Entry 3OE7 (X-ray diffraction, 3.19 A resolution); this record covers chains G and I of the 9 polymer chains in the assembly.

[Chain G]
Molecule: ATP synthase subunit gamma
From: Saccharomyces cerevisiae
Notes: EC 3.6.3.14
Reference sequence: P38077 (ATPG_YEAST); residues 1-278 here correspond to UniProt positions 34-311 (UniProt number = residue number + 33)
Sequence (278 residues; row label = number of the first residue in the row):
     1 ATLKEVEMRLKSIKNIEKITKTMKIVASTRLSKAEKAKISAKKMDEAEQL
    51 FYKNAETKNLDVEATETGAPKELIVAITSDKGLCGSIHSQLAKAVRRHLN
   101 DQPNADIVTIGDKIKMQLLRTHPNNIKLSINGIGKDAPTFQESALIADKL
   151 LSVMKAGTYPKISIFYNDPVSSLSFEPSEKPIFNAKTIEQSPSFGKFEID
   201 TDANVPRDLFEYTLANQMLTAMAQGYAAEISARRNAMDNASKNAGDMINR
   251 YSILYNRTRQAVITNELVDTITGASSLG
Not modelled in the structure: 60-70, 277-278
Construct notes: engineered mutation Thr270 (Ile303 in P38077)

[Chain I]
Molecule: ATP synthase subunit epsilon
From: Saccharomyces cerevisiae
Notes: EC 3.6.3.14
Reference sequence: P21306 (ATP5E_YEAST); residues 1-61 here correspond to UniProt positions 2-62 (UniProt number = residue number + 1)
Sequence (61 residues; row label = number of the first residue in the row):
     1 SAWRKAGISYAAYLNVAAQAIRSSLKTELQTASVLNRSQTDAFYTQYKNG
    51 TAASEPTPITK
Not modelled in the structure: 1-7, 24-26, 50-52
Curated features (UniProtKB/Swiss-Prot):
  - modified residue: Thr51 (Phosphothreonine)

[Interface between chain G and chain I]
Pairs across the interface (46; chain G residue first):
  Lys33(G) - Ser33(I)
  Lys115(G) - Tyr47(I)  hydrogen bond
  Leu119(G) - Tyr47(I)  hydrophobic
  Leu119(G) - Ala53(I)
  Pro123(G) - Ala53(I)
  Asn124(G) - Asn49(I)
  Ile126(G) - Tyr47(I)
  Lys127(G) - Gln46(I)
  Lys127(G) - Tyr47(I)  hydrogen bond (backbone-backbone)
  Leu128(G) - Thr45(I)
  Leu128(G) - Gln46(I)
  Ser129(G) - Phe43(I)
  Ser129(G) - Tyr44(I)
  Ser129(G) - Thr45(I)  hydrogen bond (backbone-backbone)
  Ile130(G) - Phe43(I)
  Ile130(G) - Tyr44(I)  hydrophobic
  Asn131(G) - Ala42(I)
  Asn131(G) - Phe43(I)  hydrogen bond (backbone-backbone)
  Gly132(G) - Asp41(I)
  Gly132(G) - Ala42(I)
  Ile133(G) - Ala42(I)  hydrophobic
  Lys135(G) - Asp41(I)  salt bridge
  Asp136(G) - Asn36(I)
  Thr139(G) - Asn36(I)
  Thr139(G) - Arg37(I)
  Phe140(G) - Ala11(I)
  Gln141(G) - Asn15(I)  hydrogen bond
  Gln141(G) - Arg37(I)
  Gln141(G) - Ser38(I)
  Gln141(G) - Gln39(I)
  Gln141(G) - Thr40(I)
  Glu142(G) - Thr40(I)
  Glu142(G) - Asp41(I)
  Ala144(G) - Ala11(I)  hydrophobic
  Leu145(G) - Lys61(I)
  Asp148(G) - Ser9(I)  hydrogen bond
  Lys149(G) - Tyr44(I)
  Leu151(G) - Ser9(I)
  Val153(G) - Gln46(I)
  Asp208(G) - Tyr10(I)
  Glu211(G) - Ser9(I)
  Glu211(G) - Tyr10(I)  hydrogen bond (side chain-backbone)
  Glu211(G) - Ala11(I)
  Tyr212(G) - Tyr10(I)  hydrophobic
  Tyr212(G) - Leu14(I)  hydrophobic
  Ala215(G) - Ala11(I)  hydrophobic
Other interface residues (no listed pair), chain I (25 interface residues in all): Ile8, Ala12, Gln19, Lys48

[Summary]
29 residues of chain G face 25 of chain I across their interface, with 7 hydrogen bonds and 1 salt bridge.
Among the polar pairs are Lys135(G)-Asp41(I), Lys115(G)-Tyr47(I) and Gln141(G)-Asn15(I).
Here chain G is ATP synthase subunit gamma and chain I is ATP synthase subunit epsilon, both from
Saccharomyces cerevisiae. Entry 3OE7 (Structure of four mutant forms of yeast f1 ATPase: gamma-I270T) was
determined by X-ray diffraction, deposited together with 3OEH and 3OFN.
